Entry 7V2P (electron microscopy, 3.30 A resolution); this record covers chains A and T of the 22 polymer chains in the assembly.

Chain A:
Molecule: 16s ribosomal RNA
From: Thermus thermophilus HB8
Sequence (1522 nucleotides; numbered 1 to 1522; the number before each row is that of its first residue):
     1 UUUGUUGGAG AGUUUGAUCC UGGCUCAGGG UGAACGCUGG CGGCGUGCCU AAGACAUGCA
    61 AGUCGUGCGG GCCGCGGGGU UUUACUCCGU GGUCAGCGGC GGACGGGUGA GUAACGCGUG
   121 GGUGACCUAC CCGGAAGAGG GGGACAACCC GGGGAAACUC GGGCUAAUCC CCCAUGUGGA
   181 CCCGCCCCUU GGGGUGUGUC CAAAGGGCUU UGCCCGCUUC CGGAUGGGCC CGCGUCCCAU
   241 CAGCUAGUUG GUGGGGUAAU GGCCCACCAA GGCGACGACG GGUAGCCGGU CUGAGAGGAU
   301 GGCCGGCCAC AGGGGCACUG AGACACGGGC CCCACUCCUA CGGGAGGCAG CAGUUAGGAA
   361 UCUUCCGCAA UGGGCGCAAG CCUGACGGAG CGACGCCGCU UGGAGGAAGA AGCCCUUCGG
   421 GGUGUAAACU CCUGAACCCG GGACGAAACC CCCGACGAGG GGACUGACGG UACCGGGGUA
   481 AUAGCGCCGG CCAACUCCGU GCCAGCAGCC GCGGUAAUAC GGAGGGCGCG AGCGUUACCC
   541 GGAUUCACUG GGCGUAAAGG GCGUGUAGGC GGCCUGGGGC GUCCCAUGUG AAAGACCACG
   601 GCUCAACCGU GGGGGAGCGU GGGAUACGCU CAGGCUAGAC GGUGGGAGAG GGUGGUGGAA
   661 UUCCCGGAGU AGCGGUGAAA UGCGCAGAUA CCGGGAGGAA CGCCGAUGGC GAAGGCAGCC
   721 ACCUGGUCCA CCCGUGACGC UGAGGCGCGA AAGCGUGGGG AGCAAACCGG AUUAGAUACC
   781 CGGGUAGUCC ACGCCCUAAA CGAUGCGCGC UAGGUCUCUG GGUCUCCUGG GGGCCGAAGC
   841 UAACGCGUUA AGCGCGCCGC CUGGGGAGUA CGGCCGCAAG GCUGAAACUC AAAGGAAUUG
   901 ACGGGGGCCC GCACAAGCGG UGGAGCAUGU GGUUUAAUUC GAAGCAACGC GAAGAACCUU
   961 ACCAGGCCUU GACAUGCUAG GGAACCCGGG UGAAAGCCUG GGGUGCCCCG CGAGGGGAGC
  1021 CCUAGCACAG GUGCUGCAUG GCCGUCGUCA GCUCGUGCCG UGAGGUGUUG GGUUAAGUCC
  1081 CGCAACGAGC GCAACCCCCG CCGUUAGUUG CCAGCGGUUC GGCCGGGCAC UCUAACGGGA
  1141 CUGCCCGCGA AAGCGGGAGG AAGGAGGGGA CGACGUCUGG UCAGCAUGGC CCUUACGGCC
  1201 UGGGCGACAC ACGUGCUACA AUGCCCACUA CAAAGCGAUG CCACCCGGCA ACGGGGAGCU
  1261 AAUCGCAAAA AGGUGGGCCC AGUUCGGAUU GGGGUCUGCA ACCCGACCCC AUGAAGCCGG
  1321 AAUCGCUAGU AAUCGCGGAU CAGCCAUGCC GCGGUGAAUA CGUUCCCGGG CCUUGUACAC
  1381 ACCGCCCGUC ACGCCAUGGG AGCGGGCUCU ACCCGAAGUC GCCGGGAGCC UACGGGCAGG
  1441 CGCCGAGGGU AGGGCCCGUG ACUGGGGCGA AGUCGUAACA AGGUAGCUGU ACCGGAAGGU
  1501 GCGGCUGGAU CACCUCCUUU CU
Unresolved in the structure: 1-5, 773-776, 1380-1484, 1509-1522
Reported in the primary citation:
  - mutagenesis - A901G: decreased catalytic activity

Chain T:
Molecule: 30S ribosomal protein S20
From: Thermus thermophilus HB8
UniProt: P80380 (RS20_THET8); residue numbers follow UniProt; this construct covers 1-106
Sequence (106 residues; row label = number of the first residue in the row):
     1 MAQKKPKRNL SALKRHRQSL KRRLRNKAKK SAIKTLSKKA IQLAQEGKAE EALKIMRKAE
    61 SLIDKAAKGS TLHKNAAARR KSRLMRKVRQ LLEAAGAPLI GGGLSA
Unresolved in the structure: 1-7

Interface between chain A and chain T:
Residue-residue contacts (71; chain A residue first):
  G62(A) - Leu10(T)  phosphate contact
  C97(A) - Lys14(T)  phosphate contact
  C97(A) - Arg17(T)  salt bridge to the phosphate
  G98(A) - Lys14(T)  hydrogen bond to the base
  G98(A) - Gln18(T)  hydrogen bond to the phosphate
  G99(A) - Arg22(T)  salt bridge to the phosphate
  G101(A) - Arg15(T)  hydrogen bond to the base
  G102(A) - Arg15(T)  base contact
  C126(A) - Asn75(T)  phosphate contact
  C127(A) - His73(T)  hydrogen bond to the phosphate
  C127(A) - Asn75(T)  hydrogen bond to the phosphate
  U128(A) - His73(T)  salt bridge to the phosphate
  C171(A) - Lys29(T)  salt bridge to the phosphate
  C172(A) - Lys65(T)  salt bridge to the phosphate
  C173(A) - Lys65(T)  salt bridge to the phosphate
  G179(A) - Asp64(T)  base contact
  A180(A) - Ala78(T)  sugar contact
  A180(A) - Lys81(T)  hydrogen bond to the sugar
  C181(A) - Ala78(T)  sugar contact
  C181(A) - Lys81(T)  sugar contact
  C181(A) - Ser82(T)  phosphate contact
  C181(A) - Met85(T)  hydrogen bond to the sugar
  C182(A) - Ser82(T)  phosphate contact
  C182(A) - Met85(T)  sugar contact
  C182(A) - Arg86(T)  sugar contact
  C182(A) - Arg89(T)  hydrogen bond to the sugar
  C182(A) - Ser105(T)  hydrogen bond to the base
  C183(A) - Arg89(T)  sugar contact
  U197(A) - Ser105(T)  hydrogen bond to the base
  U197(A) - Ala106(T)  base contact
  G198(A) - Gly101(T)  hydrogen bond to the sugar
  G198(A) - Gly102(T)  hydrogen bond to the sugar
  G198(A) - Gly103(T)  hydrogen bond to the base
  G198(A) - Leu104(T)  sugar contact
  G198(A) - Ser105(T)  base contact
  U199(A) - Arg57(T)  sugar contact
  U199(A) - Glu60(T)  hydrogen bond to the sugar
  U199(A) - Gly102(T)  sugar contact
  U199(A) - Gly103(T)  sugar contact
  C200(A) - Arg57(T)  salt bridge to the phosphate
  C200(A) - Glu60(T)  sugar contact
  C200(A) - Ser61(T)  hydrogen bond to the phosphate
  C200(A) - Asp64(T)  hydrogen bond to the sugar
  C201(A) - Ser61(T)  hydrogen bond to the phosphate
  C201(A) - Asp64(T)  sugar contact
  C201(A) - Lys65(T)  phosphate contact
  C201(A) - Lys68(T)  phosphate contact
  A202(A) - Lys65(T)  phosphate contact
  A202(A) - Lys68(T)  salt bridge to the phosphate
  A203(A) - Lys68(T)  salt bridge to the phosphate
  C220(A) - Lys74(T)  salt bridge to the phosphate
  G254(A) - Lys87(T)  salt bridge to the phosphate
  G255(A) - Arg83(T)  salt bridge to the phosphate
  G256(A) - Arg83(T)  salt bridge to the phosphate
  U257(A) - Arg79(T)  salt bridge to the phosphate
  U257(A) - Arg83(T)  base contact
  A258(A) - His73(T)  sugar contact
  A258(A) - Asn75(T)  phosphate contact
  A259(A) - Arg79(T)  salt bridge to the phosphate
  C318(A) - Ser19(T)  sugar contact
  C318(A) - Arg23(T)  sugar contact
  U319(A) - Ser19(T)  sugar contact
  U319(A) - Arg22(T)  phosphate contact
  U319(A) - Arg23(T)  sugar contact
  U319(A) - Asn26(T)  hydrogen bond to the phosphate
  G320(A) - Arg22(T)  salt bridge to the phosphate
  G320(A) - Asn26(T)  hydrogen bond to the phosphate
  G320(A) - Ser70(T)  hydrogen bond to the phosphate
  A321(A) - Ser70(T)  phosphate contact
  G328(A) - Leu10(T)  phosphate contact
  G329(A) - His16(T)  sugar contact
Also at the interface, not in a pair above, chain A (41 interface residues in all): A61, C100, C170, U219
Also at the interface, not in a pair above, chain T (41 interface residues in all): Lys21, Arg25, Lys30, Ala76, Arg80

Summary:
The chain A/chain T interface involves 41 residues from each chain, with 20 hydrogen bonds and 16 salt
bridges. Polar pairs include G98(A)-Lys14(T), G101(A)-Arg15(T) and C182(A)-Ser105(T). The paper reports that
A901G of chain A reduces catalytic activity.
Chain A is 16s ribosomal RNA and chain T is 30S ribosomal protein S20, both from Thermus thermophilus HB8; the
structure, T.thermophilus 30S ribosome with KsgA, class K5, was determined by electron microscopy together
with 7V2L, 7V2M, 7V2N, 7V2O and 7V2Q from the same study.
